PDB entry 4MD4 | X-ray diffraction, 1.95 A resolution | chains A and B of the 3 polymer chains in the assembly

[Chain A]
Molecule: HLA class II histocompatibility antigen, DR alpha chain
From: Homo sapiens
Notes: fragment: Extracellular Domain
UniProtKB: P01903 (DRA_HUMAN); residues 1-181 here correspond to UniProt positions 26-206 (UniProt number = residue number + 25)
Amino-acid sequence (189 residues; each row starts with the number of its first residue):
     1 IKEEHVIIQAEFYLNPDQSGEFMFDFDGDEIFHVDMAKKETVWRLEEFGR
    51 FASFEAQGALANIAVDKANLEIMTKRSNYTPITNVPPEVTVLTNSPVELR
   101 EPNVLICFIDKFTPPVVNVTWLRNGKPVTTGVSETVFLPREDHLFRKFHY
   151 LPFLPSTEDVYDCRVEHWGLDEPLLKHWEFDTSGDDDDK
Disordered / not traced: 1-2, 185-189
Disulfides: Cys107-Cys163
Covalent attachments: N-acetylglucosamine (NAG) linked to Asn78, Asn118
Sequence notes: expression tag (182-189)

[Chain B]
Molecule: HLA class II histocompatibility antigen, DRB1-4 beta chain
From: Homo sapiens
Notes: fragment: Extracellular Domain
UniProtKB: P13760 (2B14_HUMAN); residues 1-190 here correspond to UniProt positions 30-219 (UniProt number = residue number + 29)
Amino-acid sequence (200 residues; row label = number of the first residue in the row; numbers below 1 keep their minus sign (Gly-1 is residue -1)):
    -1 GSGDTRPRFLEQVKHECHFFNGTERVRFLDRYFYHQEEYVRFDSDVGEYR
    49 AVTELGRPDAEYWNSQKDLLEQKRAAVDTYCRHNYGVGESFTVQRRVYPE
    99 VTVYPAKTQPLQHHNLLVCSVNGFYPGSIEVRWFRNGQEEKTGVVSTGLI
   149 QNGDWTFQTLVMLETVPRSGEVYTCQVEHPSLTSPLTVEWRATGGDDDDK
Disordered / not traced: -1 to 1, 191-198
Disulfides: Cys15-Cys79, Cys117-Cys173
Covalent attachments: N-acetylglucosamine (NAG) linked to Asn19
Sequence notes: expression tag (-1 to 0, 191-198)

[Chain A / chain B interface]
Residue-residue contacts (127):
  Glu3(A) with His16(B), salt bridge; Phe17(B); Phe18(B)
  Glu4(A) with Phe17(B), hydrogen bond (backbone-backbone); Asn19(B); Gly20(B), hydrogen bond (side chain-backbone)
  His5(A) with Cys15(B); His16(B); Phe17(B), hydrogen bond (backbone-backbone); Val91(B)
  Val6(A) with Cys15(B); His16(B)
  Ile7(A) with His13(B); Glu14(B); Cys15(B), hydrogen bond (backbone-backbone); Phe17(B), hydrophobic; Tyr83(B), hydrophobic
  Ile8(A) with Lys12(B); His13(B); Glu14(B)
  Gln9(A) with Val11(B); Lys12(B); His13(B), hydrogen bond (backbone-backbone); Tyr78(B), hydrogen bond
  Ala10(A) with Val11(B)
  Glu11(A) with Gln10(B); Val11(B), hydrogen bond (backbone-backbone); His13(B), salt bridge
  Phe12(A) with Leu8(B), hydrophobic; Glu9(B); Gln10(B)
  Tyr13(A) with Phe7(B); Leu8(B); Glu9(B), hydrogen bond (backbone-backbone)
  Leu14(A) with Arg6(B); Phe7(B)
  Asn15(A) with Arg6(B); Phe7(B), hydrogen bond (backbone-backbone)
  Pro16(A) with Arg4(B); Pro5(B); Arg6(B)
  Asp17(A) with Arg6(B), salt bridge
  Phe24(A) with Tyr78(B); Asn82(B)
  Phe26(A) with Thr90(B); Val91(B); Tyr123(B); Trp153(B), hydrophobic
  Gly28(A) with Gln149(B), hydrogen bond (backbone-side chain)
  Asp29(A) with Tyr123(B); Gln149(B), hydrogen bond; Trp153(B), hydrogen bond (side chain-backbone)
  Glu30(A) with Trp153(B), hydrogen bond (backbone-side chain)
  Arg44(A) with Gly151(B), hydrogen bond (side chain-backbone); Asp152(B); Trp153(B)
  Leu45(A) with Arg93(B); Trp153(B), hydrophobic
  Phe48(A) with Phe89(B), hydrophobic; Trp153(B)
  Phe51(A) with Phe89(B), hydrophobic
  Ala52(A) with Val85(B), hydrophobic
  Asn62(A) with His13(B)
  Asp66(A) with Glu9(B); Val11(B)
  Asn69(A) with Glu9(B)
  Leu70(A) with Phe7(B); Leu8(B); Glu9(B); Tyr32(B), hydrophobic
  Met73(A) with Glu9(B); Tyr32(B), hydrophobic; Tyr37(B); Leu53(B), hydrophobic; Asp57(B)
  Thr74(A) with Phe7(B); Tyr32(B)
  Arg76(A) with Leu53(B), hydrogen bond (side chain-backbone); Pro56(B); Asp57(B), salt bridge
  Ser77(A) with Tyr32(B), hydrogen bond
  Tyr79(A) with Phe7(B)
  Thr80(A) with Phe7(B); Tyr32(B), hydrogen bond (backbone-side chain); His33(B), hydrogen bond (backbone-side chain)
  Pro81(A) with Pro5(B), hydrophobic; Arg6(B); Phe7(B), hydrophobic; His33(B), hydrogen bond (backbone-side chain)
  Ile82(A) with Arg6(B), hydrogen bond (backbone-backbone); Leu8(B), hydrophobic; His33(B), hydrogen bond (backbone-side chain)
  Val85(A) with Gln34(B)
  Leu92(A) with Ile148(B), hydrophobic; Gln156(B)
  Thr93(A) with Gln156(B), hydrogen bond (backbone-side chain)
  Asn94(A) with Asn120(B), hydrogen bond (backbone-side chain); Gln156(B)
  Ser95(A) with Asn120(B)
  Pro96(A) with Ser118(B); Asn120(B)
  Ile106(A) with Asn150(B)
  Thr113(A) with Leu8(B)
  Pro139(A) with Lys12(B)
  Arg140(A) with Lys12(B), hydrogen bond (backbone-side chain)
  Asp142(A) with Gln34(B)
  His143(A) with Gln10(B), hydrogen bond (backbone-side chain); Lys12(B), hydrogen bond; Arg29(B), hydrogen bond; Phe31(B); Gln34(B)
  Leu144(A) with Gln34(B)
  Phe145(A) with Leu8(B), hydrophobic; Gln10(B)
  Arg146(A) with Gln149(B), hydrogen bond
  Phe148(A) with Gln149(B); Asn150(B); Gly151(B)
  Tyr150(A) with Asn150(B), hydrogen bond (side chain-backbone); Gly151(B), hydrogen bond (side chain-backbone); Asp152(B)
  Trp168(A) with Asp2(B); Arg6(B)
  Ser183(A) with Lys105(B); His112(B), hydrogen bond (backbone-side chain)
  Gly184(A) with Ala104(B); Lys105(B), hydrogen bond (backbone-backbone)
Interface residues without a listed pair, chain A (62 interface residues in all): Asp27, Ile31, Pro114, Pro115, Thr135
Interface residues without a listed pair, chain B (54 interface residues in all): Tyr30, Gly54, Thr100, Tyr102, Pro103, Phe155

[Overview]
62 residues of chain A face 54 of chain B across their interface, with 32 hydrogen bonds and 4 salt bridges.
Polar pairs include Glu3(A)-His16(B), Glu11(A)-His13(B) and Asp17(A)-Arg6(B). N-acetylglucosamine is
covalently linked to Asn78(A) and Asn118(A). Covalently linked N-acetylglucosamine: at Asn19(B).
Chain A is HLA class II histocompatibility antigen, DR alpha chain and chain B is HLA class II
histocompatibility antigen, DRB1-4 beta chain, both from Homo sapiens; the structure, Immune Receptor, was
determined by X-ray diffraction (same publication as 4MCY, 4MCZ, 4MD0, 4MD5, 4MDI and 4MDJ).
